PDB entry 3J5S | electron microscopy, 7.50 A resolution (low resolution: residue-level contacts below are approximate; hydrogen-bond / salt-bridge calls are withheld) | chains B and D of the 8 polymer chains in the assembly

Chain B:
Molecule: 16S ribosomal RNA
Source organism: Escherichia coli
Sequence (101 nucleotides; numbered 1236 to 1336; the number before each row is that of its first residue):
  1236 ACAAUGGCGC AUACAAAGAG AAGCGACCUC GCGAGAGCAA GCGGACCUCA UAAAGUGCGU
  1296 CGUAGUCCGG AUUGGAGUCU GCAACUCGAC UCCAUGAAGU C
Disordered / not traced: 1246-1288, 1306-1331

Chain D:
Protein: Energy-dependent translational throttle A (EttA)
Source organism: Escherichia coli
UniProtKB: P0A9W3 (YJJK_ECOLI); numbering as in UniProt (aligned over 1-555)
Chain sequence (561 residues; numbered -5 to 555; the number before each row is that of its first residue; numbers below 1 keep their minus sign (His-5 is residue -5)):
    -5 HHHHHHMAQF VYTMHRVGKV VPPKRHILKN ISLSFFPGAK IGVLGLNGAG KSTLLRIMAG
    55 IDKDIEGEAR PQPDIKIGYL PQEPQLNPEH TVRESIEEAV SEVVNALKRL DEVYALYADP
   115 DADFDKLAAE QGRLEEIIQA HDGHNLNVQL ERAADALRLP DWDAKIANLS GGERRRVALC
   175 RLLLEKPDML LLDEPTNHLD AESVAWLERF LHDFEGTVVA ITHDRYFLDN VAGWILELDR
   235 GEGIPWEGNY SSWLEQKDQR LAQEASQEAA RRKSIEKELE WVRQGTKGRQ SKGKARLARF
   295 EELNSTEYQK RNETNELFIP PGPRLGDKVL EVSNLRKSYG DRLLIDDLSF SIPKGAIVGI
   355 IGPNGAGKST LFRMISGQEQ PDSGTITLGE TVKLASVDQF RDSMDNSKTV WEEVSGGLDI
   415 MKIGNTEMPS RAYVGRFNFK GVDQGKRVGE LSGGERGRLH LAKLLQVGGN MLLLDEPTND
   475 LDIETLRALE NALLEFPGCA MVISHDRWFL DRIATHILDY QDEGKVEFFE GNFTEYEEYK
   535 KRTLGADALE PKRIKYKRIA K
Disordered / not traced: -5 to 1
Differences from the reference sequence: expression tag (-5 to 0)
Curated features (UniProtKB/Swiss-Prot):
  - binding site (ATP): Gly39 to Ser46, Gly356 to Ser363
  - mutagenesis: Glu188 (E188Q: Arrests growth, inhibits tripeptide but not dipeptide formation, stably binds 70S ribosomes, probably locked in an ATP-bound form as it should not have ATPase activity, 47-fold decrease in ...), Glu470 (E470Q: Arrests growth, inhibits tripeptide but not dipeptide formation, stably binds 70S ribosomes, probably locked in an ATP-bound form as it should not have ATPase activity, 47-fold decrease in ...)

Chain B / chain D interface:
Pairs across the interface (4; chain B residue first):
  A1299(B) - Gly320(D)
  A1299(B) - Asp321(D)
  A1299(B) - Lys322(D)
  U1335(B) - Arg318(D)
Other interface residues (no listed pair), chain B (4 interface residues in all): U1298, G1300

Summary:
Chain B and chain D each contribute 4 residues to their interface. Curated annotation (UniProt) lists 16
ATP-binding residues and 2 mutagenesis sites on chain D.
Here chain B is 16S ribosomal RNA and chain D is Energy-dependent translational throttle A (EttA), both from
Escherichia coli. Entry 3J5S (EttA binds to ribosome exit site and regulates translation by restricting
ribosome and tRNA dynamics) was determined by electron microscopy.
